PDB entry 4O5V | X-ray diffraction, 2.10 A resolution | chain A

[Chain A]
Name: Iron-dependent transcription repressor related protein
From: Thermoplasma acidophilum
UniProt: Q9HJU1 (Q9HJU1_THEAC); residues 1-220 here = UniProt positions 1-220
Sequence (239 residues; numbered -18 to 220; the number before each row is that of its first residue; numbers below 1 keep their minus sign (Mse-18 is residue -18)):
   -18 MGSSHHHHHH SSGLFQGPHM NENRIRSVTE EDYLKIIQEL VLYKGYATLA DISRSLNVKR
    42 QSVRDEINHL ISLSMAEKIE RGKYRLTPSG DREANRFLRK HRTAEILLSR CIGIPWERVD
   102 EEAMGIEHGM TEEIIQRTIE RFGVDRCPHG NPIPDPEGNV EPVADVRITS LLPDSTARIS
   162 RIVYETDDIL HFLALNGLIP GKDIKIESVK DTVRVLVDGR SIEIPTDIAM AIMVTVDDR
Disordered / not traced: -18 to 5, 219-220
Sequence notes: expression tag (-18 to 0)
Modified residues: Mse-18, Mse1 (selenomethionine); Mse56, Mse105, Mse111, Mse211, Mse214 (selenomethionine; parent Met)
Disulfide bonds: Cys92 forms a disulfide with the same residue of a neighbouring copy of this chain
Ion coordination: Fe2+ site 1: His82, Glu86, Asp101, Glu166; Fe2+ site 2: Glu86, Cys128, His130, Glu166

[Overview]
The Fe2+ site 1 is built by His82, Glu86, Asp101 and Glu166. Glu86, Cys128, His130 and Glu166 form the Fe2+
site 2.
Chain A is Iron-dependent transcription repressor related protein (Thermoplasma acidophilum); the structure,
Crystal structure of T. acidophilum IdeR, was determined by X-ray diffraction (same publication as 4O6J).
